6NZT - chain A; structure by X-ray diffraction, 1.40 A resolution.

# Chain A
Protein: HCV NS3/4A protease
Source organism: Hepatitis C virus
UniProt: S4UY05 (S4UY05_9HEPC); residues 1004-1182 here correspond to UniProt positions 1030-1208 (UniProt number = residue number + 26)
Chain sequence (203 residues; numbered 980 to 1182; the number before each row is that of its first residue):
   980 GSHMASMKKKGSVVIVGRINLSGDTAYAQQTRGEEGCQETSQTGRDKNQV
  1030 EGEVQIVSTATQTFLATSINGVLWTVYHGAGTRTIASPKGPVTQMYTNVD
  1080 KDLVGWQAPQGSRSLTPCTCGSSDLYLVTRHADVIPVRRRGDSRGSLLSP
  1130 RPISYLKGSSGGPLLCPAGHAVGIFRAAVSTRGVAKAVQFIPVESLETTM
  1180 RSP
Not modelled in the structure: 980-988, 1180-1182
Differences from the reference sequence: expression tag (980-1003); variant Glu-1013 (Leu1039 in S4UY05), Glu-1014 (Leu1040 in S4UY05), Gln-1017 (Ile1043 in S4UY05), Glu-1018 (Val1044 in S4UY05), Gln-1021 (Leu1047 in S4UY05), Ser-1047 (Cys1073 in S4UY05), Leu-1052 (Cys1078 in S4UY05), Thr-1072 (Val1098 in S4UY05), Gln-1086 (Pro1112 in S4UY05), Ser-1159 (Cys1185 in S4UY05); engineered mutation Gln-1168 (Asp1194 in S4UY05)
Metal / ion sites: Zn2+: Cys-1097, Cys-1099, Cys-1145
Small-molecule neighbours: Voxilaprevir (L9P): Gln-1041, Thr-1042, Phe-1043, Tyr-1056, His-1057, Gly-1058, Val-1078, Asp-1081, Ile-1132, Leu-1135, Lys-1136, Gly-1137, Ser-1138, Ser-1139, Phe-1154, Arg-1155, Ala-1156, Ala-1157, Val-1158, Gln-1168

# In short
Bound to chain A: Voxilaprevir. Cys-1097, Cys-1099 and Cys-1145 coordinate Zn2+.
Chain A is HCV NS3/4A protease (Hepatitis C virus); the structure, Crystal structure of HCV NS3/4A protease in
complex with voxilaprevir, was determined by X-ray diffraction, deposited together with 6NZV.
